PDB entry 5W2J | X-ray diffraction, 2.50 A resolution | chains A and B of the 3 polymer chains in the assembly

# Chain A (and B)
Molecule: Glutaminase kidney isoform, mitochondrial
Source organism: Mus musculus
Notes: EC 3.5.1.2; chain B of this document is another copy of the same molecule, construct and numbering; everything in this record applies to it too
UniProt: D3Z7P3 (GLSK_MOUSE); residues 141-551 here = UniProt positions 141-551
Chain sequence (411 residues; numbered 141 to 551; the number before each row is that of its first residue):
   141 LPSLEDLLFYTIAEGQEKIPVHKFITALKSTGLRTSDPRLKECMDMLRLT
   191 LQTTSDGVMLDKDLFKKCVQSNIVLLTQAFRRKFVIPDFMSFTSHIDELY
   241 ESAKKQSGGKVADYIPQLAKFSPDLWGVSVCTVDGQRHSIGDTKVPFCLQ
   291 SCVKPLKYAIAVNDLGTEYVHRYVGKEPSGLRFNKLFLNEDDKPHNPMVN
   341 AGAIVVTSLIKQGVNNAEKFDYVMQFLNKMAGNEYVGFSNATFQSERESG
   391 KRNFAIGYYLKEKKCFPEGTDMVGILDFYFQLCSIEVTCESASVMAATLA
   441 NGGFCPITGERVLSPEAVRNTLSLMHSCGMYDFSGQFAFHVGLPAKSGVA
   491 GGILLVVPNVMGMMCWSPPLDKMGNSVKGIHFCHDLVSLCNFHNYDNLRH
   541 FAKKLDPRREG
Unresolved in the structure: 141-142, 551 (chain B: fully traced)
Differences from the reference sequence: engineered mutation K391 (Asp in D3Z7P3)
Reported in the primary citation:
  - mutagenesis - D391K: abolished catalytic activity on inorganic phosphate
  - conformationally variable residues (loop rearrangement, order/disorder transition): G320, L321 to L326, F327
  - mutagenesis - Y254F/G320P, G320P, R322A/D391K, F323A/D391K, N324A/D391K, L326A/D391K: abolished catalytic activity
  - mutagenesis - Y254F (Vmax = 0.30 mm/min), L321A/D391K, K325A/D391K, K325A, F327A/D391K: increased catalytic activity
  - mutagenesis - K316Q/K325A/D391K: unchanged catalytic activity
  - mutagenesis - K316Q/K325A/D391K: unchanged localization
  - catalytic residues: S291, K294 (citing earlier work)
  - mutagenesis - G320P/K325A: decreased catalytic activity on inorganic phosphate
  - mutagenesis - Y254F/G320P/K325A, G320A: decreased catalytic activity
  - mutagenesis - Y254F: increased binding to inorganic phosphate

# Chain A / chain B interface
Pairs across the interface (62; chain A residue first):
  V273(A) with R539(B), hydrogen bond (backbone-side chain)
  D274(A) with R539(B), salt bridge
  Y298(A) with F479(B)
  H311(A) with F479(B)
  K316(A) with Q476(B); F479(B); H480(B), hydrogen bond
  E317(A) with G475(B); Q476(B)
  S319(A) with G320(B)
  G320(A) with S319(B)
  E330(A) with R322(B)
  A440(A) with N537(B), hydrogen bond (backbone-side chain)
  N441(A) with N537(B); H540(B), hydrogen bond
  G442(A) with N537(B)
  F444(A) with H540(B)
  R459(A) with H533(B); Y535(B); D536(B), salt bridge; K544(B)
  N460(A) with F479(B)
  L462(A) with Y535(B), hydrophobic
  S463(A) with H533(B); Y535(B)
  L464(A) with F479(B), hydrophobic
  H466(A) with H466(B); Y535(B), hydrogen bond
  G475(A) with E317(B)
  Q476(A) with K316(B)
  F479(A) with Y298(B); H311(B); K316(B); N460(B); L464(B), hydrophobic
  H480(A) with K316(B), hydrogen bond
  P484(A) with Y535(B), hydrophobic
  P498(A) with Y535(B), hydrophobic
  N499(A) with N537(B), hydrogen bond; L538(B), hydrogen bond (side chain-backbone)
  H533(A) with R459(B); S463(B)
  N534(A) with N534(B), hydrogen bond; Y535(B), hydrogen bond
  Y535(A) with R459(B); L462(B), hydrophobic; S463(B); H466(B), hydrogen bond; P484(B), hydrophobic; P498(B), hydrophobic; N534(B), hydrogen bond
  D536(A) with R459(B), salt bridge
  N537(A) with A440(B), hydrogen bond (side chain-backbone); N441(B); G442(B); N499(B), hydrogen bond
  L538(A) with N499(B), hydrogen bond (backbone-side chain)
  R539(A) with V273(B); D274(B), salt bridge
  H540(A) with N441(B); F444(B)
  K544(A) with R459(B)
Other interface residues (no listed pair), chain A (39 interface residues in all): T307, P318, P455, A542
Other interface residues (no listed pair), chain B (40 interface residues in all): T307, P318, P455, A478, A542

# Summary
Chain A and chain B form an interface of 39 and 40 residues respectively, with 15 hydrogen bonds and 4 salt
bridges. Polar pairs include D274(A)-R539(B), R459(A)-D536(B) and V273(A)-R539(B). The paper reports catalytic
residues S291(A) and K294(A); Y254F/G320P, G320P and R322A/D391K of chain A, among others, abolish catalytic
activity; 16 substitutions were tested in all.
Both chains are Glutaminase kidney isoform, mitochondrial (Mus musculus). Entry 5W2J (Crystal structure of
dimeric form of mouse Glutaminase C) was determined by X-ray diffraction.
